Entry 3DT2 (X-ray diffraction, 1.50 A resolution); this record covers chain A.

# Chain A
Molecule: Phosphoenolpyruvate carboxykinase, cytosolic [GTP]
Source organism: Rattus norvegicus
Notes: EC 4.1.1.32
UniProt: P07379 (PPCKC_RAT); residues 1-622 here = UniProt positions 1-622
Chain sequence (624 residues; row label = number of the first residue in the row; numbers below 1 keep their minus sign (Gly-1 is residue -1)):
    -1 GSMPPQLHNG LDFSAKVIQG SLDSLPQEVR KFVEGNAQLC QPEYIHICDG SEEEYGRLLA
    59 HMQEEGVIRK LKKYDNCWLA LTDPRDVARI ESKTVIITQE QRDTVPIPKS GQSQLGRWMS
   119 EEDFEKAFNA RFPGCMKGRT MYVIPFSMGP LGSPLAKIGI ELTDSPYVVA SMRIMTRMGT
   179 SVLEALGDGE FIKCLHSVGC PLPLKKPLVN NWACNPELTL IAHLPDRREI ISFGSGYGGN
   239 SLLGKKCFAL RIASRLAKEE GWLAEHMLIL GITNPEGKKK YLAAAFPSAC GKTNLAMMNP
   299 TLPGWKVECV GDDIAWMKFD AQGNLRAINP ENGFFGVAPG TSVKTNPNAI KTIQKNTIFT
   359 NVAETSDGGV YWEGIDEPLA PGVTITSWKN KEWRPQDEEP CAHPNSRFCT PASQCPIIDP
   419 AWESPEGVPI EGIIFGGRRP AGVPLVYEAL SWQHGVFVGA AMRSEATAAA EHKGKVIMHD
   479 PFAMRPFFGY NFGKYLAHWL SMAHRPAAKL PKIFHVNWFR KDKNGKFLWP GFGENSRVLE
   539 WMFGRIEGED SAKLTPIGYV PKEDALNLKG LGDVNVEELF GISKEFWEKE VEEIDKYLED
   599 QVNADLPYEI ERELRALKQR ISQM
Unresolved in the structure: -1 to 1
Construct notes: expression tag (-1 to 0)
Metal / ion sites: Na+: Leu79, Asn208; Mn2+ site 1: Thr291 (together with GTP); Mn2+ site 2: Asp311 (together with GTP, oxalate ion)
Ligand contacts:
  - GTP (guanosine-5'-triphosphate): Lys244, His264, Pro285, Ser286, Ala287, Cys288, Gly289, Lys290, Thr291, Asn292, Asp311, Phe333, Val335, Pro337, Gly338, Arg405, Arg436, Ala467, Trp516, Phe517, Phe525, Pro528, Gly529, Phe530, Asn533
  - oxalate ion (OXL): Arg87, Tyr235, Lys243, Lys244, His264, Ser286, Asp311, Phe333, Arg405, Ala467, Phe485
Swiss-Prot annotation at these positions:
  - region: Gly457 to Gly487 (Omega-loop)
  - active site: Cys288
  - binding site (substrate): Arg87, Tyr235 to Gly237, Ser286, Asn403 to Arg405
  - binding site (Mn(2+)): Lys244, His264, Asp311
  - binding site (GTP): Ala287 to Asn292, Arg405, Arg436, Phe530 to Asn533
  - modified residue: Ser19 (Phosphoserine), Lys70 (N6-acetyllysine), Lys71 (N6-acetyllysine), Ser90 (Phosphoserine), Lys91 (N6-acetyllysine), Ser118 (Phosphoserine), Thr178 (Phosphothreonine), Ser286 (Phosphoserine), Lys473 (N6-acetyllysine), Lys521 (N6-acetyllysine), Lys524 (N6-acetyllysine), Lys594 (N6-acetyllysine)
Reported in the primary citation:
  - conformationally variable residues (side-chain flip): Tyr235
  - binding site for oxalate ion: Tyr235

# Summary
Bound to chain A: oxalate ion and GTP. Leu79 and Asn208 form the Na+ site. UniProt lists active-site residue
Cys288, 8 substrate-binding residues, 3 Mn2+-binding residues and 12 GTP-binding residues. The paper reports a
binding site for oxalate ion at Tyr235; conformational variability at Tyr235.
Chain A is Phosphoenolpyruvate carboxykinase, cytosolic [GTP] (Rattus norvegicus); the structure, The
structure of rat cytosolic PEPCK in complex with oxalate and GTP, was determined by X-ray diffraction together
with 3DT4, 3DT7 and 3DTB from the same study.
